1NIK - chains A and F of the 12 polymer chains in the assembly; structure by X-ray diffraction, 4.10 A resolution (low resolution: residue-level contacts below are approximate; hydrogen-bond / salt-bridge calls are withheld).

== Chain A ==
Protein: RPB1
Source organism: Saccharomyces cerevisiae
Notes: EC 2.7.7.6
UniProtKB: P04050 (RPB1_YEAST); numbering as in UniProt (aligned over 1-1733)
Sequence (1733 residues; each row starts with the number of its first residue):
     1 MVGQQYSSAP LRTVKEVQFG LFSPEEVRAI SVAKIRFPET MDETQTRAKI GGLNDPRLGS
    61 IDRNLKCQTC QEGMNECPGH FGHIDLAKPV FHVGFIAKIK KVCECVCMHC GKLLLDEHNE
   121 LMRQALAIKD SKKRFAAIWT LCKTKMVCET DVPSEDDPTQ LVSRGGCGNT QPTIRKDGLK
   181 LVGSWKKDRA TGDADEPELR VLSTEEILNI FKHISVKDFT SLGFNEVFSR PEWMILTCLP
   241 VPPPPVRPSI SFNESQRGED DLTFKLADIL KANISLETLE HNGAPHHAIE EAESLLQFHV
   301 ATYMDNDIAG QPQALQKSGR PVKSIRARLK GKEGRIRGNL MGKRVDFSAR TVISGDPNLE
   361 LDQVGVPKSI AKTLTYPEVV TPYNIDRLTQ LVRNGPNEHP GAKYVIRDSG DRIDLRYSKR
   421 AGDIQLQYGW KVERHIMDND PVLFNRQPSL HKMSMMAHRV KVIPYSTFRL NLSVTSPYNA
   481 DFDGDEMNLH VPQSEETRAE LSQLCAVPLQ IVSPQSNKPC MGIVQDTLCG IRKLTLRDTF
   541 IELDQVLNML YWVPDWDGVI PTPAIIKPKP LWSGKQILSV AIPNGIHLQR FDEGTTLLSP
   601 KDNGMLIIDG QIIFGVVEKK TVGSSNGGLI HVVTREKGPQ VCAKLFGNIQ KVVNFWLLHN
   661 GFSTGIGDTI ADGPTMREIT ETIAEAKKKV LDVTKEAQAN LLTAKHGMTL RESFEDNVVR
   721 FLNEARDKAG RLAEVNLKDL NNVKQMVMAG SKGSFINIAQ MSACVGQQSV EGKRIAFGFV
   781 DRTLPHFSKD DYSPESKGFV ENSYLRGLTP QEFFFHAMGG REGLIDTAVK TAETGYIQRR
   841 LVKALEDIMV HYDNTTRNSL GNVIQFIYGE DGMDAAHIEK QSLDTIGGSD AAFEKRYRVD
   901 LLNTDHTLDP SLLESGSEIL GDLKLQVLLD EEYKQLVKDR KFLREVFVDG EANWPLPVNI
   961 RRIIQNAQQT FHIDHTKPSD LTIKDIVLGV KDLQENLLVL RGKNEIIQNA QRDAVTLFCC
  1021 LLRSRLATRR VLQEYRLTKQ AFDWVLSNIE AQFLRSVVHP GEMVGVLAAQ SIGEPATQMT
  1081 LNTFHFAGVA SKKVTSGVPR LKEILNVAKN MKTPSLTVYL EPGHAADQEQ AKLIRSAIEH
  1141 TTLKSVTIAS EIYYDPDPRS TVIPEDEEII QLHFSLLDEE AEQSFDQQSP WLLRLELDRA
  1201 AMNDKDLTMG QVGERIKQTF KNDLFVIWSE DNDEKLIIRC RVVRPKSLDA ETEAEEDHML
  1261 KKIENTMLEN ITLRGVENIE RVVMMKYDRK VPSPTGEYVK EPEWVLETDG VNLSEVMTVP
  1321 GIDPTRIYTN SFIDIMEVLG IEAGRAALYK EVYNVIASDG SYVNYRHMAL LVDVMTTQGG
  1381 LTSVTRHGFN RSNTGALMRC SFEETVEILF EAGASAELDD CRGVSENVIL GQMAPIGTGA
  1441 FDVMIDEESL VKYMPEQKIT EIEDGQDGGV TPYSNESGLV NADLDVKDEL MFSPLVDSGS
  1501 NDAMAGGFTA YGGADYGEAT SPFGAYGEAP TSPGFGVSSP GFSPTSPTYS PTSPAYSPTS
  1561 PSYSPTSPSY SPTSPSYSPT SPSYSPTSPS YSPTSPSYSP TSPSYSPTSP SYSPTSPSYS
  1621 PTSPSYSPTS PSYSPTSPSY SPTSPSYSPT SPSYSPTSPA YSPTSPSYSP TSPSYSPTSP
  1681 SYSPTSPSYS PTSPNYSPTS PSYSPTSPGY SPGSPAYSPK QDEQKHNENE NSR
Unresolved in the structure: 1, 155-160, 187-198, 250-258, 315-320, 1082-1091, 1177-1186, 1244-1253, 1453-1733
Bound ions: Zn2+ site 1: Cys-67, Cys-70, His-80; Zn2+ site 2: Cys-110, Cys-167
Swiss-Prot annotation at these positions:
  - region: Pro-248 to Asp-260 (Lid loop), Asn-306 to Lys-323 (Rudder loop), Pro-810 to Glu-822 (Bridging helix)
  - binding site (Zn(2+)): Cys-67, Cys-70, Cys-77, His-80, Cys-107, Cys-110, Cys-148, Cys-167
  - binding site (Mg(2+)): Asp-481, Asp-483, Asp-485
  - modified residue: Thr-1471 (Phosphothreonine)
  - cross-link (Glycyl lysine isopeptide (Lys-Gly)): Lys-695 (interchain with G-Cter in ubiquitin), Lys-1246 (interchain with G-Cter in ubiquitin), Lys-1350 (interchain with G-Cter in ubiquitin)
  - natural variant: Ser-1653 to Pro-1659 (deletion: In strain: A364A)
  - mutagenesis: Lys-1246 (K1246R: Impairs ubiquitination during transcription stress)

== Chain F ==
Protein: DNA-directed RNA polymerase I, II and III 23 kDa polypeptide
Source organism: Saccharomyces cerevisiae
Notes: EC 2.7.7.6
UniProtKB: P20435 (RPB6_YEAST); residue numbers follow UniProt; this construct covers 1-155
Sequence (155 residues; row label = number of the first residue in the row):
     1 MSDYEEAFND GNENFEDFDV EHFSDEETYE EKPQFKDGET TDANGKTIVT GGNGPEDFQQ
    61 HEQIRRKTLK EKAIPKDQRA TTPYMTKYER ARILGTRALQ ISMNAPVFVD LEGETDPLRI
   121 AMKELAEKKI PLVIRRYLPD GSFEDWSVEE LIVDL
Unresolved in the structure: 1-71
Swiss-Prot annotation at these positions:
  - region: Leu-111 to Leu-132 (Leucine-zipper)
  - modified residue: Ser-24 (Phosphoserine)

== Interface between chain A and chain F ==
Pairs across the interface (54; chain A residue first):
  Val-379(A) / Ser-102(F)
  Val-380(A) / Asn-104(F)
  Thr-381(A) / Ser-102(F)
  Thr-381(A) / Asn-104(F)
  Pro-382(A) / Asn-104(F)
  Tyr-383(A) / Ile-101(F)
  Tyr-383(A) / Val-107(F)
  Tyr-383(A) / Thr-115(F)
  Glu-495(A) / Ala-98(F)
  Glu-495(A) / Leu-99(F)
  Glu-495(A) / Pro-117(F)
  Glu-496(A) / Leu-99(F)
  Ala-499(A) / Gly-95(F)
  Gln-503(A) / Arg-90(F)
  Gln-503(A) / Ala-91(F)
  Leu-504(A) / Tyr-88(F)
  Leu-504(A) / Ala-91(F)
  Tyr-852(A) / Thr-81(F)
  Tyr-852(A) / Glu-89(F)
  Tyr-852(A) / Arg-136(F)
  Tyr-852(A) / Tyr-137(F)
  Tyr-852(A) / Leu-138(F)
  Asp-853(A) / Pro-139(F)
  Arg-857(A) / Pro-139(F)
  Arg-1001(A) / Ala-80(F)
  Arg-1001(A) / Pro-83(F)
  Leu-1054(A) / Tyr-84(F)
  Arg-1055(A) / Asp-154(F)
  His-1059(A) / Thr-86(F)
  His-1059(A) / Lys-87(F)
  His-1059(A) / Leu-155(F)
  Pro-1060(A) / Thr-86(F)
  Gly-1061(A) / Tyr-88(F)
  Glu-1062(A) / Lys-87(F)
  Glu-1062(A) / Tyr-88(F)
  Met-1433(A) / Arg-92(F)
  Gly-1437(A) / Tyr-88(F)
  Thr-1438(A) / Arg-92(F)
  Phe-1441(A) / Tyr-88(F)
  Phe-1441(A) / Glu-89(F)
  Phe-1441(A) / Arg-92(F)
  Phe-1441(A) / Ile-134(F)
  Phe-1441(A) / Arg-135(F)
  Asp-1442(A) / Val-133(F)
  Asp-1442(A) / Ile-134(F)
  Asp-1442(A) / Arg-135(F)
  Asp-1442(A) / Tyr-137(F)
  Val-1443(A) / Arg-92(F)
  Val-1443(A) / Val-133(F)
  Met-1444(A) / Leu-132(F)
  Met-1444(A) / Val-133(F)
  Met-1444(A) / Arg-135(F)
  Met-1444(A) / Asp-145(F)
  Ile-1445(A) / Pro-131(F)
Also at the interface, not in a pair above, chain A (35 interface residues in all): Gly-429, Arg-498, Ser-502, His-851, Gly-1002, Met-1063, Ala-1440
Also at the interface, not in a pair above, chain F (41 interface residues in all): Met-85, Leu-94, Thr-96, Ala-105, Leu-111, Asp-116, Leu-118, Ile-120, Met-122

== Summary ==
Chain A and chain F form an interface of 35 and 41 residues respectively. Cys-67(A), Cys-70(A) and His-80(A)
coordinate Zn2+ site 1. Curated annotation (UniProt) lists 8 Zn2+-binding residues, 3 Mg2+-binding residues
and one mutagenesis site on chain A.
Chain A is RPB1 and chain F is DNA-directed RNA polymerase I, II and III 23 kDa polypeptide, both from
Saccharomyces cerevisiae; the structure, Wild Type RNA Polymerase II, was determined by X-ray diffraction.
